Entry 7CWS (electron microscopy, 3.40 A resolution); this record covers chains L and C of the 15 polymer chains in the assembly.

[Chain L]
Protein: Heavy Chain of FC05 Fab
Organism: Homo sapiens
Notes: antibody fragment or engineered binder
Sequence (120 residues; row label = number of the first residue in the row):
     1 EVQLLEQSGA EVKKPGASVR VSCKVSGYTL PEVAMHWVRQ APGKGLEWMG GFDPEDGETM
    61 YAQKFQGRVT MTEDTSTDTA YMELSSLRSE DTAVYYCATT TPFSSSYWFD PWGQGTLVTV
Cystine bridges: Cys23-Cys97

[Chain C]
Protein: Light Chain of FC05 Fab
Organism: Homo sapiens
Notes: antibody fragment or engineered binder
Sequence (109 residues; each row starts with the number of its first residue):
     2 SVLTQAPSVS AAPGQKVTIS CSGSSSNIGN NYVSWYQQLP GTAPKLLIYD NNKRPSGIPD
    62 RFSGSKSGTS ATLGITGLQT GDEADYYCGT WDSSLSAVVF GGGTKLTVL
Cystine bridges: Cys22-Cys89

[Interface between chain L and chain C]
Pairs across the interface (35):
  Lys44(L) with Tyr88(C)
  Gly45(L) with Tyr88(C); Gly103(C)
  Leu46(L) with Tyr88(C), hydrophobic; Phe101(C), hydrophobic
  Trp48(L) with Ala98(C), hydrophobic; Val99(C); Phe101(C), hydrophobic
  Met60(L) with Ser97(C)
  Tyr96(L) with Gln39(C), hydrogen bond; Thr43(C), hydrogen bond (side chain-backbone); Pro45(C)
  Tyr107(L) with Ser35(C); Tyr37(C); Gly90(C); Thr91(C), hydrogen bond (side chain-backbone); Trp92(C); Val99(C); Val100(C), hydrogen bond (side chain-backbone); Phe101(C)
  Trp108(L) with Ser35(C); Leu47(C), hydrophobic; Tyr50(C), hydrophobic; Asp51(C)
  Phe109(L) with Tyr37(C), hydrophobic; Pro45(C); Leu47(C)
  Pro111(L) with Pro45(C); Lys46(C); Leu47(C), hydrogen bond (backbone-backbone)
  Trp112(L) with Ala44(C), hydrophobic; Pro45(C); Lys46(C)
  Gly113(L) with Ala44(C)
  Gln114(L) with Ala44(C)
Also at the interface, not in a pair above, chain L (16 interface residues in all): Val38, Gln40, Glu47
Also at the interface, not in a pair above, chain C (22 interface residues in all): Ser2, Tyr33

[Overview]
16 residues of chain L face 22 of chain C across their interface, with 5 hydrogen bonds. Polar contacts
include Tyr96(L)-Gln39(C), Tyr96(L)-Thr43(C) and Tyr107(L)-Thr91(C).
Chain L is Heavy Chain of FC05 Fab and chain C is Light Chain of FC05 Fab, both from Homo sapiens; the
structure, SARS-CoV-2 Spike Proteins Trimer in Complex with FC05 and H014 Fabs Cocktail, was determined by
electron microscopy (same publication as 7CWT and 7CWU).
